PDB entry 1ZPQ | X-ray diffraction, 2.80 A resolution | chains A and B of the 4 polymer chains in the assembly

Chain A (and B):
Protein: Regulatory protein CII
From: Enterobacteria phage lambda
Notes: chain B of this document is another copy of the same molecule, construct and numbering; everything in this record applies to it too
UniProtKB: P03042 (RPC2_LAMBD); residue numbers follow UniProt; this construct covers 1-97
Amino-acid sequence (97 residues; each row starts with the number of its first residue):
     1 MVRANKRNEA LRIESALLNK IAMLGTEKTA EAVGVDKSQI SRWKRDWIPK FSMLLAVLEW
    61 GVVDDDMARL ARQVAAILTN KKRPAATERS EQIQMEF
Unresolved in the structure: 1-5, 80-97 (chain B: 1-6, 82-97)
Swiss-Prot annotation at these positions:
  - DNA-binding region: Thr-26 to Arg-45 (H-T-H motif)

How chain A and chain B interact:
Pairs across the interface - 47 pairs, chain A then chain B:
  Arg-7(A) with Ala-32(B), hydrogen bond (side chain-backbone)
  Ala-16(A) with Trp-60(B)
  Leu-17(A) with Leu-55(B), hydrophobic; Trp-60(B), hydrophobic
  Lys-20(A) with Leu-58(B); Trp-60(B)
  Ile-21(A) with Leu-58(B), hydrophobic
  Thr-29(A) with Leu-58(B)
  Ala-32(A) with Val-57(B), hydrophobic
  Val-33(A) with Met-53(B), hydrophobic; Leu-54(B), hydrophobic; Val-57(B), hydrophobic
  Gly-34(A) with Lys-50(B)
  Val-35(A) with Lys-50(B)
  Trp-43(A) with Leu-54(B)
  Trp-47(A) with Trp-47(B); Phe-51(B), hydrophobic
  Ile-48(A) with Leu-54(B), hydrophobic
  Phe-51(A) with Leu-17(B), hydrophobic; Phe-51(B), hydrophobic; Leu-55(B), hydrophobic
  Met-53(A) with Val-33(B)
  Leu-54(A) with Val-33(B), hydrophobic; Ile-48(B), hydrophobic
  Val-57(A) with Leu-24(B); Ala-32(B); Val-33(B), hydrophobic
  Leu-58(A) with Leu-17(B), hydrophobic; Lys-20(B); Ile-21(B)
  Val-62(A) with Leu-24(B), hydrophobic
  Met-67(A) with Met-23(B), hydrophobic; Asp-66(B); Arg-69(B); Gln-73(B)
  Leu-70(A) with Met-23(B)
  Ala-71(A) with Leu-70(B), hydrophobic; Gln-73(B); Val-74(B); Ile-77(B)
  Arg-72(A) with Ile-77(B)
  Val-74(A) with Val-74(B), hydrophobic
  Ala-75(A) with Val-74(B), hydrophobic; Ile-77(B), hydrophobic; Leu-78(B), hydrophobic
  Leu-78(A) with Leu-78(B)
  Thr-79(A) with Leu-78(B)
Other interface residues (no listed pair), chain A (31 interface residues in all): Ile-13, Leu-24, Leu-55, Ala-68
Other interface residues (no listed pair), chain B (27 interface residues in all): Thr-29, Trp-43, Ser-52

Overview:
The interface between chain A and chain B involves 31 residues on one side and 27 on the other; the contacts
include 1 hydrogen bond. Its one hydrogen-bonded contact is Arg-7(A)/Ala-32(B).
Chain A and chain B are both Regulatory protein CII (Enterobacteria phage lambda); the structure, STRUCTURE OF
BACTERIOPHAGE LAMBDA CII protein, was determined by X-ray diffraction together with 1ZS4 from the same study.
